6ILK - chains A and E of the 5 polymer chains in the assembly; structure by electron microscopy, 3.00 A resolution.

Chain A:
Molecule: Capsid protein VP1
Organism: Echovirus E6
Sequence (278 residues; each row starts with the number of its first residue):
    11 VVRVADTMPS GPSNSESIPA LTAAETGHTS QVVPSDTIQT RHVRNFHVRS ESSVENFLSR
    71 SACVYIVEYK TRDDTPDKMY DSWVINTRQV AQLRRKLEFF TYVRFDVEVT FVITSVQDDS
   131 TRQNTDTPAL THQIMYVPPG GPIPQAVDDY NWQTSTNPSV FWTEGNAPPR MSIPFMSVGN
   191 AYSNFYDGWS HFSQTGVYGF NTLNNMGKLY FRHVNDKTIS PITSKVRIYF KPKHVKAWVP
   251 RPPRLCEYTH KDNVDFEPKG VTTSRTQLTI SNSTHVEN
Small-molecule neighbours: sphingosine (SPH): Ile95, Thr97, Arg98, Leu107, Phe115, Val117, Ile144, Tyr146, Pro168, Ser169, Val170, Met181, Ile183, Tyr192, Ser193, Asn194, Asn214, Met216, Leu219, Phe240

Chain E:
Molecule: Complement decay-accelerating factor
Organism: Homo sapiens
UniProtKB: P08174 (DAF_HUMAN); residues 62-253 here correspond to UniProt positions 94-285 (UniProt number = residue number + 32)
Sequence (192 residues; row label = number of the first residue in the row):
    62 CNRSCEVPTR LNSASLKQPY ITQNYFPVGT VVEYECRPGY RREPSLSPKL TCLQNLKWST
   122 AVEFCKKKSC PNPGEIRNGQ IDVPGGILFG ATISFSCNTG YKLFGSTSSF CLISGSSVQW
   182 SDPLPECREI YCPAPPQIDN GIIQGERDHY GYRQSVTYAC NKGFTMIGEH SIYCTVNNDE
   242 GEWSGPPPEC RG
Swiss-Prot annotation at these positions:
  - glycosylation: Asn63 (N-linked (GlcNAc...) asparagine)
Cystine bridges: Cys66-Cys113, Cys97-Cys126, Cys131-Cys172, Cys158-Cys188, Cys193-Cys235, Cys221-Cys251

Chain A / chain E interface:
Residue-residue contacts (6):
  Gln155(A) with Asn73(E)
  His201(A) with Val144(E)
  Gln204(A) with Gln141(E), hydrogen bond (backbone-side chain)
  Thr205(A) with Ile142(E); Asp143(E)
  Gly206(A) with Asp143(E), hydrogen bond (backbone-side chain)
Interface residues without a listed pair, chain A (6 interface residues in all): Trp199
From the paper, about this interface:
  - residue pairs: Gln204(A)-Gln141(E) (hydrogen bond), Gly206(A)-Asp143(E)

Overview:
Chain A and chain E form an interface of 6 and 5 residues respectively; the contacts include 2 hydrogen bonds.
Among the polar pairs are Gln204(A)-Gln141(E) and Gly206(A)-Asp143(E). The authors report a hydrogen bond
between Gln204(A) and Gln141(E); a contact between Gly206(A) and Asp143(E).
Here chain A is Capsid protein VP1 (Echovirus E6) and chain E is Complement decay-accelerating factor (Homo
sapiens). Entry 6ILK (Cryo-EM structure of Echovirus 6 complexed with its attachment receptor CD55 at PH 7.4)
was determined by electron microscopy, deposited together with 6ILJ, 6ILL, 6ILM, 6ILN, 6ILO and 6ILP.
